6LOJ - chains A and B; structure by X-ray diffraction, 3.72 A resolution.

[Chain A]
Name: Invasion plasmid antigen
Source organism: Shigella flexneri
Notes: EC 6.3.2.-; fragment: LRR domain
UniProtKB: A0A380D7J9 (A0A380D7J9_SHIFL); residues 22-244 here = UniProt positions 22-244
Amino-acid sequence (226 residues; row label = number of the first residue in the row):
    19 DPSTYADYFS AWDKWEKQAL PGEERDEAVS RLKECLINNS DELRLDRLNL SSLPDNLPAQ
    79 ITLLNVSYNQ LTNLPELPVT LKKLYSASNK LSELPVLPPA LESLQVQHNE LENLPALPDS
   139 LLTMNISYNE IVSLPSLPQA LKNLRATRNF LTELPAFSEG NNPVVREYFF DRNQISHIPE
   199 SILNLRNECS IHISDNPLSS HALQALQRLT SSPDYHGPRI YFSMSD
Unresolved in the structure: 241-244
Differences from the reference sequence: expression tag (19-21)
From the paper describing this entry:
  - conformationally variable residues (loop rearrangement, side-chain flip): Thr165, Arg166, Asn167, Leu172, Pro173, Ser176 to Asn180, Pro181, Phe187, His210
  - mutagenesis - R166A: decreased catalytic activity with Guanylate-binding protein 1 (chain B)
  - mutagenesis - R166A: unchanged binding to Guanylate-binding protein 1 (chain B)
  - mutagenesis - F187A: unchanged catalytic activity with Guanylate-binding protein 1 (chain B)

[Chain B]
Name: Guanylate-binding protein 1
Source organism: Homo sapiens
Notes: EC 3.6.5.-
UniProtKB: P32455 (GBP1_HUMAN); numbering as in UniProt (aligned over 1-592)
Amino-acid sequence (595 residues; each row starts with the number of its first residue; numbers below 1 keep their minus sign (Met-2 is residue -2)):
    -2 MDPMASEIHM TGPMCLIENT NGRLMANPEA LKILSAITQP MVVVAIVGLY RTGKSYLMNK
    58 LAGKKKGFSL GSTVQSHTKG IWMWCVPHPK KPGHILVLLD TEGLGDVEKG DNQNDSWIFA
   118 LAVLLSSTFV YNSIGTINQQ AMDQLYYVTE LTHRIRSKSS PDENENEVED SADFVSFFPD
   178 FVWTLRDFSL DLEADGQPLT PDEYLTYSLK LKKGTSQKDE TFNLPRLCIR KFFPKKKCFV
   238 FDRPVHRRKL AQLEKLQDEE LDPEFVQQVA DFCSYIFSNS KTKTLSGGIQ VNGPRLESLV
   298 LTYVNAISSG DLPCMENAVL ALAQIENSAA VQKAIAHYEQ QMGQKVQLPT ETLQELLDLH
   358 RDSEREAIEV FIRSSFKDVD HLFQKELAAQ LEKKRDDFCK QNQEASSDRC SALLQVIFSP
   418 LEEEVKAGIY SKPGGYRLFV QKLQDLKKKY YEEPRKGIQA EEILQTYLKS KESMTDAILQ
   478 TDQTLTEKEK EIEVERVKAE SAQASAKMLH EMQRKNEQMM EQKERSYQEH LKQLTEKMEN
   538 DRVQLLKEQE RTLALKLQEQ EQLLKEGFQK ESRIMKNEIQ DLQTKMRRRK ACTIS
Unresolved in the structure: -2 to 2, 159-166, 192-195, 586-592
Differences from the reference sequence: expression tag (-2 to 0); engineered mutation His507 (Gln in P32455)
Small-molecule neighbours: GDP (guanosine-5'-diphosphate): Leu46, Tyr47, Arg48, Thr49, Gly50, Lys51, Ser52, Tyr53, Thr98, Glu99, Gly100, Asp184, Phe238, Ala248, Phe262
Curated features (UniProtKB/Swiss-Prot):
  - binding site (GTP): Gly45 to Ser52, Leu67 to Ser69, Asp97 to Leu101
  - modified residue: Ser156 (Phosphoserine), Cys589 (Cysteine methyl ester), Thr590 (Phosphothreonine)
  - lipidation: Cys589 (S-farnesyl cysteine)
  - cross-link ((Microbial infection) Glycyl lysine isopeptide (Lys-Gly)): Lys207 (interchain with G-Cter in ubiquitin), Lys209 (interchain with G-Cter in ubiquitin), Lys210 (interchain with G-Cter in ubiquitin), Lys382 (interchain with G-Cter in ubiquitin), Lys562 (interchain with G-Cter in ubiquitin), Lys567 (interchain with G-Cter in ubiquitin), Lys573 (interchain with G-Cter in ubiquitin), Lys587 (interchain with G-Cter in ubiquitin)
  - mutagenesis: Arg48 (R48A: Abolished GTPase activity), Lys51 (K51A: Loss of GTPase activity. Constitutively monomeric. Expressed throughout the cytoplasm, loss of vesicular accumulation. Impaired ability to promote pyroptosis in response to T.gondii infection), Lys61 to Lys63 (Impaired homooligomarization and localization to bacterial surface), His74 (H74A: Abolished GDP hydrolysis), Lys76 (K76A: Abolished GDPase activity), Lys87 to Lys88 (Does not affect localization to bacterial surface), Arg151 (R151A: Reduced phosphorylation by PIM1), Arg153 to Pro158 (Abolished phosphorylation by PIM1 and interaction with 14-3-3 protein sigma (SFN)), Arg153 (R153A: Abolished phosphorylation by PIM1), Lys155 (K155A: Abolished phosphorylation by PIM1), Ser156 (S156A: Reduced phosphorylation by PIM1, leading to hyperactivation and Golgi fragmentation), Ser157 (S157A: No effect), 17 further mutagenesis entries in UniProt

[Chain A / chain B interface]
Contacting residue pairs - 14 pairs, chain A then chain B:
  Asp64(A) with Arg48(B), salt bridge
  Arg65(A) with Tyr47(B), hydrogen bond (side chain-backbone); Arg48(B); Thr49(B); Ile131(B); Gln141(B)
  Tyr86(A) with Gly102(B); Gln141(B)
  Gln88(A) with Gln137(B)
  His126(A) with Tyr143(B), hydrogen bond
  Tyr146(A) with Glu147(B)
  Arg163(A) with Gln110(B)
  Arg166(A) with Glu147(B), salt bridge
  Phe187(A) with Gln110(B)
Other interface residues (no listed pair), chain A (14 interface residues in all): Glu45, Arg62, Asn67, Tyr103, Thr165
Other interface residues (no listed pair), chain B (13 interface residues in all): Leu46, Val104, Arg244
From the paper, about this interface:
  - specific contacts: Arg166(A)-Glu147(B) (hydrogen bond), Phe187(A)-Gln110(B)

[Overview]
The interface between chain A and chain B involves 14 residues on one side and 13 on the other, with 2
hydrogen bonds and 2 salt bridges. Polar pairs include Asp64(A)-Arg48(B), Arg166(A)-Glu147(B) and
Arg65(A)-Tyr47(B). The paper describes a hydrogen bond between Arg166(A) and Glu147(B); a contact between
Phe187(A) and Gln110(B). The paper reports that R166A of chain A reduces catalytic activity with
Guanylate-binding protein 1 (chain B); conformational variability at Thr165(A), Arg166(A) and Asn167(A) among
others.
Here chain A is Invasion plasmid antigen (Shigella flexneri) and chain B is Guanylate-binding protein 1 (Homo
sapiens). Entry 6LOJ (The complex structure of IpaH9.8-LRR and hGBP1) was determined by X-ray diffraction,
deposited together with 6LOL.
